PDB entry 7SHZ | X-ray diffraction, 3.00 A resolution | chains B and E of the 6 polymer chains in the assembly

Chain B:
Name: IgE Fc
Source organism: Homo sapiens
Notes: fragment: c3-4
UniProt: P01854 (IGHE_HUMAN); residues 328-545 here correspond to UniProt positions 209-426 (UniProt number = residue number - 119)
Sequence (247 residues; row label = number of the first residue in the row):
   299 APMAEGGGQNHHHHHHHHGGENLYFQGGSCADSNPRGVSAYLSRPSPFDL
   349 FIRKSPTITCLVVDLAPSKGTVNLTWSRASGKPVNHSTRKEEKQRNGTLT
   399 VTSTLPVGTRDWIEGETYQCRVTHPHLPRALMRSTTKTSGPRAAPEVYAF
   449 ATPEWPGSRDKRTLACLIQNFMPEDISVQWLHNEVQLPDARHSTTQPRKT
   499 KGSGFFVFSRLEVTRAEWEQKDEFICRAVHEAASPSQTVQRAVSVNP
Disordered / not traced: 299-335, 545
Construct notes: expression tag (299-327)
UniProt features mapped onto this chain:
  - glycosylation (N-linked (GlcNAc...) asparagine): Asn371, Asn383, Asn394
Disulfides: Cys358-Cys418, Cys464-Cys524
Glycans and other covalent adducts: N-acetylglucosamine (NAG) linked to Asn371; glycan linked to Asn394

Chain E:
Name: HAE Variable fragment Heavy chain
Source organism: Homo sapiens
Sequence (123 residues; each row starts with the number of its first residue; numbering starts at 0):
     0 SEVQLVESGGGLVQPGGSLRLSCAVSGYSITSGYSWNWIRQAPGKGLEWV
    50 ASIKYSGETKYNPSVKGRITISRDDSKNTFYLQMNSLRAEDTAVYYCARG
   100 SHYFGHWHFAVWGQGTLVTVSSG
Disordered / not traced: 0
Disulfides: Cys22-Cys96

Interface between chain B and chain E:
Residue-residue contacts (23; chain B residue first):
  Thr373(B) - Phe103(E)
  Trp374(B) - Phe103(E)
  Ser375(B) - His101(E)  hydrogen bond
  Ser375(B) - Tyr102(E)
  Ser375(B) - Phe103(E)  hydrogen bond (side chain-backbone)
  Arg376(B) - His101(E)  hydrogen bond (backbone-side chain)
  Ala377(B) - Tyr33(E)
  Ala377(B) - Ser100(E)
  Ala377(B) - His101(E)  hydrogen bond (backbone-backbone)
  Ser378(B) - Gly32(E)
  Ser378(B) - Tyr33(E)  hydrogen bond (backbone-backbone)
  Ser378(B) - Trp106(E)
  Gly379(B) - Tyr54(E)
  Gly379(B) - His101(E)
  Gly379(B) - Trp106(E)
  Lys380(B) - Ser31(E)
  Lys380(B) - Tyr54(E)
  Pro381(B) - Tyr54(E)
  Gln417(B) - Tyr102(E)
  Gln417(B) - Phe103(E)
  Arg419(B) - Tyr102(E)
  Arg419(B) - Phe103(E)
  Met430(B) - Tyr102(E)
Other interface residues (no listed pair), chain B (14 interface residues in all): Glu414, Cys418
Other interface residues (no listed pair), chain E (10 interface residues in all): Tyr27

In short:
Chain B and chain E form an interface of 14 and 10 residues respectively, with 5 hydrogen bonds. Polar pairs
include Ser375(B)-His101(E), Ser375(B)-Phe103(E) and Arg376(B)-His101(E). N-acetylglucosamine is covalently
linked to Asn371(B).
Chain B is IgE Fc and chain E is HAE Variable fragment Heavy chain, both from Homo sapiens; the structure,
IgE-Fc in complex with HAE, was determined by X-ray diffraction (same publication as 7SHT, 7SHU and 7SHY).
